Entry 7MJP (electron microscopy, 4.20 A resolution (low resolution: residue-level contacts below are approximate; hydrogen-bond / salt-bridge calls are withheld)); this record covers chains B and C of the 5 polymer chains in the assembly.

Chain B (and C):
Molecule: ATP-sensitive inward rectifier potassium channel 8
Organism: Rattus norvegicus
Notes: chain C of this document is another copy of the same molecule, construct and numbering; everything in this record applies to it too
UniProtKB: Q63664 (KCNJ8_RAT); residue numbers follow UniProt; this construct covers 1-424
Sequence (424 residues; each row starts with the number of its first residue):
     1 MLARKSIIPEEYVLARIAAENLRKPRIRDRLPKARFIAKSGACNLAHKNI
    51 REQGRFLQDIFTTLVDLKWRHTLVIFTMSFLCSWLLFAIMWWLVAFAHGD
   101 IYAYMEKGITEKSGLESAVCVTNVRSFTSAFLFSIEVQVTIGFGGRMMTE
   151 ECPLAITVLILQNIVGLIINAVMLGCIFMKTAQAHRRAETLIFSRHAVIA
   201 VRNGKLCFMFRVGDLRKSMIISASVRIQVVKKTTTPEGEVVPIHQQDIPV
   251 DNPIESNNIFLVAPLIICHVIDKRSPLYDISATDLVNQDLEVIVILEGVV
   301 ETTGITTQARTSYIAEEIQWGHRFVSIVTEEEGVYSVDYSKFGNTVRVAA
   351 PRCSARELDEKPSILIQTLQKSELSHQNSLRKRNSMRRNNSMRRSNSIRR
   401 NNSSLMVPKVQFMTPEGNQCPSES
Unresolved in the structure: 1-29, 368-424 (chain C: 1-29, 369-424)
UniProt features mapped onto this chain:
  - motif: Thr140 to Gly145 (Selectivity filter)
  - site: Asn170 (Role in the control of polyamine-mediated channel gating and in the blocking by intracellular magnesium)
  - modified residue: Ser6 (Phosphoserine)
Ligand contacts: ATP (adenosine-5'-triphosphate): Ile192, Phe193, Ser194, Arg195, Tyr339, Ser340, Phe342, Gly343

Interface between chain B and chain C:
Pairs across the interface (18; chain B residue first):
  Pro32(B) with Gly333(C)
  Ala34(B) with Gly333(C)
  Ala46(B) with Tyr335(C); Ser336(C); Val337(C)
  His47(B) with Val337(C)
  Lys48(B) with Val337(C); Tyr339(C)
  Thr62(B) with Ala184(C)
  Thr140(B) with Val139(C); Thr140(C); Ile141(C)
  Ile141(B) with Ile141(C)
  Gly142(B) with Ile141(C); Gly142(C)
  Gly144(B) with Phe143(C)
  Pro242(B) with Val328(C)
  Asp247(B) with Pro253(C)
Other interface residues (no listed pair), chain B (17 interface residues in all): Ile50, Glu150, Ala171, Glu237, Val240
Other interface residues (no listed pair), chain C (20 interface residues in all): Thr128, Ser129, Ile177, Val201, Ser326, Ile327, Asp338

In short:
Chain B and chain C form an interface of 17 and 20 residues respectively. Bound to chain B: ATP.
Both chains are ATP-sensitive inward rectifier potassium channel 8 (Rattus norvegicus). Entry 7MJP (Vascular
KATP channel: Kir6.1 SUR2B propeller-like conformation 2) was determined by electron microscopy (same
publication as 7MIT, 7MJO and 7MJQ).
